PDB entry 1DGK | X-ray diffraction, 2.80 A resolution | chain N

# Chain N
Molecule: Hexokinase type I
Organism: Homo sapiens
Notes: EC 2.7.1.1
UniProt: P19367 (HXK1_HUMAN); aligned to UniProt positions 1-917 over residues 1-917
Sequence (917 residues; each row starts with the number of its first residue):
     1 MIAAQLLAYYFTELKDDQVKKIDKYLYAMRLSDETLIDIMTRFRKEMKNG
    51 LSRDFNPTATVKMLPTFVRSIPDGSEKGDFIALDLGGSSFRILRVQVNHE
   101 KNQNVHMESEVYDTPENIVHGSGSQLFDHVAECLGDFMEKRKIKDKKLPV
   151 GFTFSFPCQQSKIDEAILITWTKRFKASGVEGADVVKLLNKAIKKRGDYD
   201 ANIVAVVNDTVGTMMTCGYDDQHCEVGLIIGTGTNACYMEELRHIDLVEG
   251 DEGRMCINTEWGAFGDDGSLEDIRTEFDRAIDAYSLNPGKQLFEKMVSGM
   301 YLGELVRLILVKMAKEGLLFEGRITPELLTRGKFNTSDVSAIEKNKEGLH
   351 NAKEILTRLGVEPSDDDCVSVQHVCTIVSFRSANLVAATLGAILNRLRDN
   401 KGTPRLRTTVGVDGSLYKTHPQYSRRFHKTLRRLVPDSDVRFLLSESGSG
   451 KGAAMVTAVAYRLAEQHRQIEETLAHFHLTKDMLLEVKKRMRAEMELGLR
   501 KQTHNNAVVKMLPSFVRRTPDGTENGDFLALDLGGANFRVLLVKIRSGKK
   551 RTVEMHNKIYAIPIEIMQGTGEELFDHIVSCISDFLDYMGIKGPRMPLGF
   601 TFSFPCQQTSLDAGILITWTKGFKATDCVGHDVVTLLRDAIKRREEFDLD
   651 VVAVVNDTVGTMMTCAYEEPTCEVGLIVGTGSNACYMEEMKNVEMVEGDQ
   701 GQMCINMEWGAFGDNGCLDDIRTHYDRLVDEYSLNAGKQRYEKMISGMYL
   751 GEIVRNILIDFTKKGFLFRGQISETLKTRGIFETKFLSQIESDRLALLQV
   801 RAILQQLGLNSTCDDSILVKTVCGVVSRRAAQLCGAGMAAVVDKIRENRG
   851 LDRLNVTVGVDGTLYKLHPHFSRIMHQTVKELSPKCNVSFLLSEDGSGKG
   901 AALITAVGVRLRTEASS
Not modelled in the structure: 1-15, 914-917
Differences from the reference sequence: engineered mutation E240 (Ala280 in P19367), R243 (Ala283 in P19367), Y284 (Gly in P19367), A536 (Thr in P19367); conflict D730 (Asn in P19367), L776 (Met in P19367)
Curated features (UniProtKB/Swiss-Prot):
  - region: M1 to Y10 (Mitochondrial-binding peptide (MBP))
  - binding site (ATP): R30, D84 to S89, N345, R425, R426, D532 to G535, N537, T680, G747, M748, T784 to S788, T863 to L867
  - binding site (D-glucose 6-phosphate): D84 to R91, D209, T232, D413 to S415, S449, D657, T680, D861 to T863, S897
  - binding site (D-glucose): S155, T172, K173, N208, D209, N235, E260, Q291 to E294, S603, F604, T620, K621, N656, D657, S682, N683, E708, E742
  - modified residue: M1 (N-acetylmethionine), S337 (Phosphoserine)
Small-molecule neighbours:
  - ADP (adenosine-5'-diphosphate), molecule 1: D23, R30, L31, H373, T376, I377, F380, N384, Q422, R425, R426
  - ADP, molecule 2: G535, A536, N537, G679, T680, G747, M748, T784, K785, S788, G862, T863, L864, L867, H868
  - alpha-D-glucopyranose (GLC), molecule 1: S155, F156, P157, T172, K173, N208, D209, T210, I229, G233, T234, N235, E260, Q291, E294
  - alpha-D-glucopyranose (GLC), molecule 2: S603, F604, P605, T620, K621, N656, D657, T658, I677, G681, S682, N683, E708, Q739, E742

# Summary
Ligands of chain N: alpha-D-glucopyranose and ADP. From UniProt: 28 ATP-binding residues, 20 D-glucose
6-phosphate-binding residues and 21 D-glucose-binding residues.
Chain N is Hexokinase type I (Homo sapiens); the structure, Mutant monomer of recombinant human hexokinase
type I with glucose and ADP in the active site, was determined by X-ray diffraction (same publication as
1CZA).
